Entry 3ZGX (X-ray diffraction, 3.40 A resolution); this record covers chains C and Z of the 4 polymer chains in the assembly.

# Chain C (and Z)
Protein: Segregation and condensation protein A
Organism: Bacillus subtilis
Notes: fragment: n terminal domain of scpa, residues 1-86; chain Z of this document is another copy of the same molecule, construct and numbering; everything in this record applies to it too
UniProt: P35154 (SCPA_BACSU); residue numbers follow UniProt; this construct covers 1-86
Chain sequence (94 residues; row label = number of the first residue in the row):
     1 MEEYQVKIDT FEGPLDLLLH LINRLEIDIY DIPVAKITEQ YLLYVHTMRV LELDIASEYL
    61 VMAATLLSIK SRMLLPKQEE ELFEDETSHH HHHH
Disordered / not traced: 1-9, 77-94
Sequence notes: expression tag (87-94)

# Interface between chain C and chain Z
Residue-residue contacts (31; chain C residue first):
  Leu15(C) with Ala56(Z), hydrophobic
  Leu18(C) with Tyr59(Z), hydrophobic; Leu60(Z), hydrophobic
  Leu19(C) with Tyr59(Z), hydrophobic
  Ile22(C) with Tyr59(Z); Ala63(Z), hydrophobic; Leu66(Z)
  Leu25(C) with Leu66(Z); Leu67(Z)
  Asp28(C) with Lys70(Z), salt bridge; Met73(Z)
  Ile29(C) with Leu66(Z); Ile69(Z), hydrophobic; Lys70(Z); Met73(Z), hydrophobic
  Tyr44(C) with Met62(Z), hydrophobic; Leu66(Z), hydrophobic
  Met48(C) with Met62(Z), hydrophobic
  Leu51(C) with Tyr59(Z), hydrophobic
  Glu52(C) with Tyr59(Z)
  Ile55(C) with Ile55(Z), hydrophobic
  Tyr59(C) with Ile22(Z); Leu51(Z), hydrophobic; Glu52(Z); Ile55(Z), hydrophobic
  Met62(C) with Met48(Z), hydrophobic
  Leu66(C) with Tyr30(Z); Tyr44(Z), hydrophobic
  Lys70(C) with Asp28(Z); Ile29(Z)
  Met73(C) with Ile29(Z), hydrophobic
Other interface residues (no listed pair), chain C (25 interface residues in all): Glu26, Tyr30, Ala56, Glu58, Leu60, Ala63, Leu67, Ile69
Other interface residues (no listed pair), chain Z (25 interface residues in all): Leu15, Leu18, Leu19, Leu25, Thr47, Glu58

# Overview
The chain C/chain Z interface involves 25 residues from each chain, with 1 salt bridge. Its one salt-bridged
contact is Asp28(C)-Lys70(Z).
Chain C and chain Z are both Segregation and condensation protein A (Bacillus subtilis); the structure,
Crystal structure of the kleisin-N SMC interface in prokaryotic condensin, was determined by X-ray diffraction
together with 4I98 and 4I99 from the same study.
